5H88 - chain A; structure by X-ray diffraction, 2.06 A resolution.

[Chain A]
Protein: mRojoA fluorescent protein
From: Discosoma sp
Chain sequence (242 residues; numbered -12 to 231; 2 numbers in that range are skipped by the numbering (no residue carries them; nothing is unmodelled there); the number before each row is that of its first residue; numbers below 1 keep their minus sign (Met-12 is residue -12)):
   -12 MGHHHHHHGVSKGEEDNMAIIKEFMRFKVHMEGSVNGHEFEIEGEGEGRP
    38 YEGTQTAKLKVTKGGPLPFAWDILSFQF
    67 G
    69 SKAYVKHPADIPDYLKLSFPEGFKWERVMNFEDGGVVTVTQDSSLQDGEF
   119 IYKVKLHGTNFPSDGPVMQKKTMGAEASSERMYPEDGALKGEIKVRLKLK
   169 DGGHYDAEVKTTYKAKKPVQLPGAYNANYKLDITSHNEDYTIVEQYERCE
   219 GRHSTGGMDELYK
Unresolved in the structure: -12 to 6, 223-231
Covalent attachments: covalent link Phe65-Gly67; covalent link Gly67-Ser69
Modified residues: Gly67 (chromophore; CH6)

[In short]
Chain A is mRojoA fluorescent protein (Discosoma sp); the structure, Crystal structure of mRojoA mutant - T16V
-P63F - W143A - L163V, was determined by X-ray diffraction together with 5H87 and 5H89 from the same study.
